PDB entry 5TM4 | X-ray diffraction, 2.25 A resolution | chains B and D of the 4 polymer chains in the assembly

Chain B:
Name: Estrogen receptor
From: Homo sapiens
Notes: fragment: ligand-binding domain
Reference sequence: P03372 (ESR1_HUMAN), isoform P03372-3; residues 298-554 here correspond to UniProt positions 125-381 (UniProt number = residue number - 173)
Sequence (257 residues; each row starts with the number of its first residue):
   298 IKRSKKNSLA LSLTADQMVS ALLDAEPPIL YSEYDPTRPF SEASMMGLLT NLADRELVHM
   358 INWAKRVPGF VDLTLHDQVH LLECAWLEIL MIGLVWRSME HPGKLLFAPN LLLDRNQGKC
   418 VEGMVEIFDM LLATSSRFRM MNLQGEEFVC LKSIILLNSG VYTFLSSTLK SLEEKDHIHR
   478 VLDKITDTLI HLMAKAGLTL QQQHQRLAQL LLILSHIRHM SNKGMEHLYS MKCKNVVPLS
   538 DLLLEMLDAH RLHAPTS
Unresolved in the structure: 298-304, 332-337, 461-472, 529-536, 549-554
Differences from the reference sequence: engineered mutation S537 (Tyr364 in P03372)
Ligand contacts: 7E3 (5-{4-[(1S,4S,6R)-6-[(3-chlorophenoxy)sulfonyl]-3-(4-hydroxyphenyl)-7-oxabicyclo[2.2.1]hept-2-en-2-yl]phenoxy}pentanoic acid): M343, L346, T347, L349, A350, E353, W383, L384, L387, M388, L391, R394, F404, V418, E419, M421, I424, L428, G521, H524, L525, S537, L540, L541, L544

Chain D:
Name: Nuclear receptor coactivator 2
Notes: fragment: Nuclear receptor-interacting peptide
Reference sequence: Q15596 (NCOA2_HUMAN); residues 686-698 here = UniProt positions 686-698
Sequence (13 residues; numbered 686 to 698; the number before each row is that of its first residue):
   686 KHKILHRLLQ DSS
Unresolved in the structure: 686-687, 696-698

How chain B and chain D interact:
Residue-residue contacts - 21 pairs, chain B then chain D:
  I358(B) - L690(D)  hydrophobic
  I358(B) - L693(D)  hydrophobic
  I358(B) - L694(D)  hydrophobic
  K362(B) - L693(D)  hydrogen bond (side chain-backbone)
  K362(B) - L694(D)
  K362(B) - Q695(D)
  L372(B) - H691(D)
  L372(B) - L694(D)  hydrophobic
  L372(B) - Q695(D)
  Q375(B) - L694(D)
  V376(B) - L690(D)
  V376(B) - H691(D)
  V376(B) - L694(D)  hydrophobic
  L379(B) - L690(D)  hydrophobic
  E380(B) - L690(D)
  D538(B) - I689(D)
  L539(B) - I689(D)  hydrophobic
  L539(B) - L693(D)  hydrophobic
  E542(B) - K688(D)
  E542(B) - I689(D)  hydrogen bond (side chain-backbone)
  M543(B) - L690(D)  hydrophobic
Also at the interface, not in a pair above, chain B (12 interface residues in all): F367

Summary:
12 residues of chain B face 7 of chain D across their interface, with 2 hydrogen bonds. Polar contacts include
K362(B)-L693(D) and E542(B)-I689(D). Chain B binds compound 7E3.
Chain B is Estrogen receptor (Homo sapiens) and chain D is Nuclear receptor coactivator 2; the structure,
Crystal Structure of the ER-alpha Ligand-binding Domain (Y537S) in Complex with the OBHS-ASC Analog,
5-(4-((1R,4S,6R)-6-((3-chlorophenoxy)sulfonyl)-3-(4-hydroxyphenyl)-7-oxabicyclo[2.2.1]hept-2-en-2-yl)phenoxy)pentanoic
acid, was determined by X-ray diffraction together with 5KR9, 5KRA, 5KRC, 5KRF, 5KRH, 5KRI and 43 further
entries from the same study.
